6IRL - chains A and C of the 3 polymer chains in the assembly; structure by X-ray diffraction, 2.10 A resolution.

[Chain A]
Name: MHC class I molecule
Organism: Gallus gallus
UniProt: Q9GIP6 (Q9GIP6_CHICK); residues 4-273 here correspond to UniProt positions 22-291 (UniProt number = residue number + 18)
Sequence (273 residues; each row starts with the number of its first residue):
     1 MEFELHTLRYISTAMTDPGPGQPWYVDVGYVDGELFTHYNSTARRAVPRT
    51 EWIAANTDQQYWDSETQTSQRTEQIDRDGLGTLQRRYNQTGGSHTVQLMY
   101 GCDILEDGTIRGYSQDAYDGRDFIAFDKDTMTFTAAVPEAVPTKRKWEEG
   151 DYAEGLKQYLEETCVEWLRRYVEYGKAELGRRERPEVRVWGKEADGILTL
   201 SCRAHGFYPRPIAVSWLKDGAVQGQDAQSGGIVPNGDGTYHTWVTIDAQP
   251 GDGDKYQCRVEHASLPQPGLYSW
Unresolved in the structure: 1
Disulfides: Cys102-Cys164, Cys202-Cys258
Differences from the reference sequence: expression tag (1-3)

[Chain C]
Name: Arg-arg-glu-val-his-thr-tyr-tyr
UniProt: Q809J3 (PA_I01A3); residues 1-8 here correspond to UniProt positions 124-131 (UniProt number = residue number + 123)
Sequence (8 residues; numbered 1 to 8; the number before each row is that of its first residue):
     1 RREVHTYY
UniProt features mapped onto this chain:
  - motif: Arg1 to Tyr8 (Nuclear localization signal 1 (NLS1))

[How chain A and chain C interact]
Contacting residue pairs - 40 pairs, chain A then chain C:
  Tyr10(A) with Arg1(C), hydrogen bond (side chain-backbone); Arg2(C)
  Asp27(A) with Arg2(C), salt bridge
  Thr37(A) with Arg2(C), hydrogen bond
  His38(A) with Arg2(C)
  Tyr61(A) with Arg1(C), hydrogen bond (backbone-side chain)
  Ser64(A) with Arg1(C)
  Glu65(A) with Arg1(C), salt bridge; Arg2(C), salt bridge
  Thr68(A) with Arg2(C); Val4(C)
  Ser69(A) with Arg2(C), hydrogen bond
  Arg71(A) with Val4(C)
  Gln74(A) with Tyr7(C), hydrogen bond
  Ile75(A) with His5(C); Thr6(C); Tyr7(C), hydrophobic
  Asp76(A) with Tyr8(C)
  Asp78(A) with Tyr7(C)
  Thr82(A) with Tyr8(C)
  Arg86(A) with Tyr8(C), hydrogen bond (side chain-backbone)
  Val96(A) with Tyr8(C)
  Leu98(A) with His5(C)
  Tyr100(A) with Arg2(C); Glu3(C), hydrogen bond (side chain-backbone); His5(C)
  Ser114(A) with His5(C), hydrogen bond
  Asp116(A) with Tyr8(C), hydrogen bond
  Thr143(A) with Tyr8(C), hydrogen bond (side chain-backbone)
  Lys146(A) with Tyr7(C); Tyr8(C), hydrogen bond (side chain-backbone)
  Trp147(A) with Thr6(C); Tyr7(C), hydrogen bond (side chain-backbone); Tyr8(C), hydrophobic
  Tyr152(A) with His5(C); Thr6(C), hydrogen bond (side chain-backbone)
  Tyr159(A) with Arg1(C), hydrogen bond (side chain-backbone); Glu3(C)
  Trp167(A) with Arg1(C)
  Tyr171(A) with Arg1(C), hydrogen bond (side chain-backbone)
Also at the interface, not in a pair above, chain A (37 interface residues in all): Tyr39, Ala46, Trp62, Gly79, Leu83, Gln97, Phe123, Gly155, Leu156

[Overview]
Chain A and chain C form an interface of 37 and 8 residues respectively, with 15 hydrogen bonds and 3 salt
bridges. Among the polar pairs are Asp27(A)-Arg2(C), Glu65(A)-Arg1(C) and Glu65(A)-Arg2(C).
Chain A is MHC class I molecule (Gallus gallus) and chain C is Arg-arg-glu-val-his-thr-tyr-tyr; the structure,
Crystal structure of 8-mer peptide from avian influenza H5N1 virus in complex with BF2*1501, was determined by
X-ray diffraction together with 6KX9 from the same study.
